PDB entry 5IRG | X-ray diffraction, 2.30 A resolution | chains A and D

[Chain A (and D)]
Molecule: Retron-type reverse transcriptase
From: Roseburia intestinalis XB6B4
Notes: chain D of this document is another copy of the same molecule, construct and numbering; everything in this record applies to it too
UniProt: D4L313 (D4L313_9FIRM); residue numbers follow UniProt; this construct covers 1-305
Amino-acid sequence (305 residues; numbered 1 to 305; the number before each row is that of its first residue):
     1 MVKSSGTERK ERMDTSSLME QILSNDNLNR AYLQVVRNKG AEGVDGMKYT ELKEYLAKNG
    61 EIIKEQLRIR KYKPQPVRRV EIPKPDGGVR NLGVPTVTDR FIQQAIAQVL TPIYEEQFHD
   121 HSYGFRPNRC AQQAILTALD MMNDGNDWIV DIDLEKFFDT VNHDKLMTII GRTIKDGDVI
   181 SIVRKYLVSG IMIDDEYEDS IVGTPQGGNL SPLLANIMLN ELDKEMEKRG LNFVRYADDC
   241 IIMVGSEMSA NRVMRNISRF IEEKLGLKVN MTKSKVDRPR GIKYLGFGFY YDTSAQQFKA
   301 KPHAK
Disordered / not traced: 1-16, 304-305 (chain D: 1-14, 84-87, 305)
Modified / non-standard residues: Mse1, Mse13 (selenomethionine); Mse19, Mse47, Mse141, Mse142, Mse167, Mse192, Mse218, Mse226, Mse243, Mse248, Mse254, Mse271 (selenomethionine; parent Met)
Bound ions: K+: Asp151, Ile152, Asp239, Cys240

[Chain A / chain D interface]
Contacting residue pairs (71):
  Arg37(A) - Asp140(D)  salt bridge
  Arg37(A) - Asp144(D)  salt bridge
  Arg37(A) - Gln297(D)  hydrogen bond (backbone-side chain)
  Asn38(A) - Gln297(D)
  Lys39(A) - Asn143(D)  hydrogen bond (side chain-backbone)
  Lys39(A) - Ala295(D)
  Lys39(A) - Gln296(D)
  Gly40(A) - Ser294(D)
  Gly40(A) - Ala295(D)  hydrogen bond (backbone-backbone)
  Gly40(A) - Gln296(D)  hydrogen bond (backbone-side chain)
  Ala41(A) - Ser294(D)  hydrogen bond (backbone-backbone)
  Tyr49(A) - Gln296(D)
  Val80(A) - Ser294(D)
  Ile82(A) - Ser294(D)
  Pro85(A) - Tyr290(D)
  Pro85(A) - Lys301(D)
  Asn128(A) - Gln133(D)
  Cys130(A) - Cys130(D)  hydrogen bond
  Cys130(A) - Gln132(D)
  Ala131(A) - Gln132(D)  hydrogen bond (backbone-side chain)
  Gln132(A) - Cys130(D)  hydrogen bond
  Gln132(A) - Ala131(D)  hydrogen bond (side chain-backbone)
  Gln132(A) - Gln132(D)  hydrogen bond (side chain-backbone)
  Gln133(A) - Gln133(D)
  Leu136(A) - Val202(D)  hydrophobic
  Leu139(A) - Val202(D)
  Leu139(A) - Gly203(D)
  Asp140(A) - Arg37(D)
  Asn143(A) - Lys39(D)  hydrogen bond (backbone-side chain)
  Asp144(A) - Arg37(D)  salt bridge
  Glu196(A) - Lys299(D)  salt bridge
  Ser200(A) - Phe287(D)
  Ser200(A) - Ala300(D)
  Ser200(A) - Lys301(D)
  Ser200(A) - Pro302(D)
  Ile201(A) - Tyr290(D)
  Ile201(A) - Ala300(D)
  Val202(A) - Gln132(D)
  Val202(A) - Ile135(D)  hydrophobic
  Val202(A) - Leu136(D)  hydrophobic
  Val202(A) - Leu139(D)
  Val202(A) - Phe287(D)  hydrophobic
  Val202(A) - Lys299(D)
  Val202(A) - Ala300(D)  hydrogen bond (backbone-backbone)
  Gly203(A) - Leu139(D)
  Thr204(A) - Gln297(D)  hydrogen bond
  Thr204(A) - Lys299(D)  hydrogen bond (backbone-side chain)
  Gln206(A) - Ser294(D)  hydrogen bond
  Gln206(A) - Ala295(D)
  Phe287(A) - Val202(D)  hydrophobic
  Tyr290(A) - Ile201(D)
  Ser294(A) - Gly40(D)
  Ser294(A) - Ala41(D)  hydrogen bond (backbone-backbone)
  Ser294(A) - Ile82(D)
  Ser294(A) - Gln206(D)  hydrogen bond
  Ala295(A) - Lys39(D)
  Ala295(A) - Gly40(D)  hydrogen bond (backbone-backbone)
  Ala295(A) - Gln206(D)
  Gln296(A) - Lys39(D)
  Gln296(A) - Gly40(D)
  Gln296(A) - Tyr49(D)
  Gln297(A) - Asn38(D)
  Gln297(A) - Thr204(D)  hydrogen bond
  Lys299(A) - Glu196(D)  salt bridge
  Lys299(A) - Val202(D)
  Lys299(A) - Thr204(D)  hydrogen bond (side chain-backbone)
  Ala300(A) - Ile201(D)
  Ala300(A) - Val202(D)  hydrogen bond (backbone-backbone)
  Lys301(A) - Ser200(D)
  Pro302(A) - Ser200(D)
  Pro302(A) - Pro302(D)  hydrophobic
Interface residues without a listed pair, chain A (43 interface residues in all): Pro83, Asp86, Ile135, Asp194, Asp199, Pro205, Asp292
Interface residues without a listed pair, chain D (40 interface residues in all): Val80, Asn128, Asp194, Asp199, Asp292, Thr293

[Overview]
43 residues of chain A and 40 residues of chain D are in contact; the contacts include 21 hydrogen bonds and 5
salt bridges. Polar contacts include Arg37(A)-Asp140(D), Arg37(A)-Asp144(D) and Glu196(A)-Lys299(D).
Asp151(A), Ile152(A), Asp239(A) and Cys240(A) form the K+ site.
Chain A and chain D are both Retron-type reverse transcriptase (Roseburia intestinalis XB6B4); the structure,
Reverse transcriptase domain of group II intron maturase from Roseburia intestinalis in P212121 space group,
was determined by X-ray diffraction together with 5HHK, 5HHL and 5IRF from the same study.
